PDB entry 9EOF | electron microscopy, 7.70 A resolution (low resolution: residue-level contacts below are approximate; hydrogen-bond / salt-bridge calls are withheld) | chains C and D of the 4 polymer chains in the assembly

[Chain C]
Name: Integrator complex subunit 15
From: Homo sapiens
UniProt: Q96N11 (INT15_HUMAN); residues 1-449 here = UniProt positions 1-449
Amino-acid sequence (449 residues; row label = number of the first residue in the row):
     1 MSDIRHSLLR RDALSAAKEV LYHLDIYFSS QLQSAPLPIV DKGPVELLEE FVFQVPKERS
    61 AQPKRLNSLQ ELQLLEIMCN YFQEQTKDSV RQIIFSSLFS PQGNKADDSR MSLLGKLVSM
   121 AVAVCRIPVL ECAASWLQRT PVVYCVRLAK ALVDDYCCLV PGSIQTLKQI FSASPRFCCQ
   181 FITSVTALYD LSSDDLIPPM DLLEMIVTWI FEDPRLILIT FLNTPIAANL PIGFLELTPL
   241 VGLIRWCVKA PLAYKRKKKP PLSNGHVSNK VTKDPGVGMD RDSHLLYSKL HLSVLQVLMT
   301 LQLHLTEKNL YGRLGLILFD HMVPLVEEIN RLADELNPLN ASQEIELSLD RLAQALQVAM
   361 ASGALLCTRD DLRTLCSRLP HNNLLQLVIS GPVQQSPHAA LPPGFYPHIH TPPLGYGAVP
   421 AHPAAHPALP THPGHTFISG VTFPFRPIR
Disordered / not traced: 53-66, 259-275, 392-449
Swiss-Prot annotation at these positions:
  - mutagenesis: L69 to L72 (Abolished intraction with INTS5, leading to Impaired assembly of the integrator complex), M120 to V124 (Abolished intraction with INTS5, leading to Impaired assembly of the integrator complex), L384 to L387 (Abolished interaction with INTS10)

[Chain D]
Name: Integrator complex subunit 10
From: Homo sapiens
UniProt: Q9NVR2 (INT10_HUMAN); residue numbers follow UniProt; this construct covers 1-710
Amino-acid sequence (710 residues; numbered 1 to 710; the number before each row is that of its first residue):
     1 MSAQGDCEFL VQRARELVPQ DLWAAKAWLI TARSLYPADF NIQYEMYTIE RNAERTATAG
    61 RLLYDMFVNF PDQPVVWREI SIITSALRND SQDKQTQFLR SLFETLPGRV QCEMLLKVTE
   121 QCFNTLERSE MLLLLLRRFP ETVVQHGVGL GEALLEAETI EEQESPVNCF RKLFVCDVLP
   181 LIINNHDVRL PANLLYKYLN KAAEFYINYV TRSTQIENQH QGAQDTSDLM SPSKRSSQKY
   241 IIEGLTEKSS QIVDPWERLF KILNVVGMRC EWQMDKGRRS YGDILHRMKD LCRYMNNFDS
   301 EAHAKYKNQV VYSTMLVFFK NAFQYVNSIQ PSLFQGPNAP SQVPLVLLED VSNVYGDVEI
   361 DRNKHIHKKR KLAEGREKTM SSDDEDCSAK GRNRHIVVNK AELANSTEVL ESFKLARESW
   421 ELLYSLEFLD KEFTRICLAW KTDTWLWLRI FLTDMIIYQG QYKKAIASLH HLAALQGSIS
   481 QPQITGQGTL EHQRALIQLA TCHFALGEYR MTCEKVLDLM CYMVLPIQDG GKSQEEPSKV
   541 KPKFRKGSDL KLLPCTSKAI MPYCLHLMLA CFKLRAFTDN RDDMALGHVI VLLQQEWPRG
   601 ENLFLKAVNK ICQQGNFQYE NFFNYVTNID MLEEFAYLRT QEGGKIHLEL LPNQGMLIKH
   661 HTVTRGITKG VKEDFRLAME RQVSRCGENL MVVLHRFCIN EKILLLQTLT
Disordered / not traced: 89-93, 213-251, 272-279, 299-301, 335-342, 357-391, 477-488, 528-547, 653-671
Swiss-Prot annotation at these positions:
  - modified residue (Phosphoserine): S231, S381, S382
  - cross-link: K464 (Glycyl lysine isopeptide (Lys-Gly) (interchain with G-Cter in SUMO2))
  - mutagenesis: W28 to L29 (Abolished interaction with INTS15), E633 to E634 (Abolished interaction with INTS13 and INTS14)

[Interface between chain C and chain D]
Contacting residue pairs (17):
  F211(C) - W23(D)
  F211(C) - R55(D)
  S288(C) - W23(D)
  L292(C) - W23(D)
  L292(C) - A27(D)
  M299(C) - R61(D)
  Q354(C) - A27(D)
  Q354(C) - I30(D)
  Q354(C) - T31(D)
  Q357(C) - S34(D)
  Q357(C) - L35(D)
  V358(C) - I30(D)
  V358(C) - S34(D)
  A361(C) - S34(D)
  R369(C) - L35(D)
  L384(C) - W28(D)
  L387(C) - L10(D)
Other interface residues (no listed pair), chain C (15 interface residues in all): L285, L295, D350, V388
Other interface residues (no listed pair), chain D (14 interface residues in all): D6, D21, K26, R33

[Summary]
The interface between chain C and chain D involves 15 residues on one side and 14 on the other. UniProt lists
13 mutagenesis sites on chain C; 4 mutagenesis sites on chain D.
Chain C is Integrator complex subunit 15 and chain D is Integrator complex subunit 10, both from Homo sapiens;
the structure, Structure of the human INTS5/8/10/15 subcomplex, was determined by electron microscopy (same
publication as 9EOC, 9EP1, 9EP4, 9FA4 and 9FA7).
